6LAR - chains B and C of the 10 polymer chains in the assembly; structure by electron microscopy, 3.70 A resolution.

== Chain B (and C) ==
Protein: ESX-3 secretion system protein EccD3
From: Mycolicibacterium smegmatis MC2 155
Notes: chain C of this document is another copy of the same molecule, construct and numbering; everything in this record applies to it too
UniProt: A0QQ46 (ECCD3_MYCS2); numbering as in UniProt (aligned over 1-475)
Chain sequence (475 residues; numbered 1 to 475; the number before each row is that of its first residue):
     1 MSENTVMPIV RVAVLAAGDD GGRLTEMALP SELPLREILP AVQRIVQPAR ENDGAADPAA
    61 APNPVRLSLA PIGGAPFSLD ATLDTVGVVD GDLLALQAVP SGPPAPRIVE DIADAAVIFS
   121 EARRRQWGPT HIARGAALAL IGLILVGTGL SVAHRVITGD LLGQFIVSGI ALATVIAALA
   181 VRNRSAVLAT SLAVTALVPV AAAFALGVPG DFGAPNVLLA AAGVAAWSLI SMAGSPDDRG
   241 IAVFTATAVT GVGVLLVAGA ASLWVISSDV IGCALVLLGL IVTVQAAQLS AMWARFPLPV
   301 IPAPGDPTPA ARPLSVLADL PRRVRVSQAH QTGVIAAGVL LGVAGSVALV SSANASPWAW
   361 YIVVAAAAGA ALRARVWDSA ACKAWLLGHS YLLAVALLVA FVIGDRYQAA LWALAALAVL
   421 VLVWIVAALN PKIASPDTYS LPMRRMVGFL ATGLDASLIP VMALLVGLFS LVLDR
Unresolved in the structure: 1-7, 48-63, 295-315, 472-475 (chain C: 1-7, 17-20, 48-64, 212-213, 473-475)

== Chain B / chain C interface ==
Pairs across the interface - 74 pairs, chain B then chain C:
  Pro-8(B) / Gln-97(C)
  Ile-9(B) / Gln-97(C)
  Leu-15(B) / Ile-112(C)  hydrophobic
  Leu-15(B) / Ile-118(C)  hydrophobic
  Ala-17(B) / Ala-115(C)  hydrophobic
  Gly-21(B) / Ile-112(C)
  Gly-21(B) / Ala-113(C)
  Gly-22(B) / Asp-111(C)
  Gly-22(B) / Ile-112(C)  hydrogen bond (backbone-backbone)
  Arg-23(B) / Val-109(C)
  Arg-23(B) / Glu-110(C)
  Arg-23(B) / Asp-111(C)
  Leu-24(B) / Val-109(C)
  Leu-24(B) / Glu-110(C)  hydrogen bond (backbone-backbone)
  Thr-25(B) / Arg-107(C)
  Thr-25(B) / Ile-108(C)  hydrogen bond (side chain-backbone)
  Thr-25(B) / Val-109(C)
  Glu-26(B) / Arg-107(C)
  Met-27(B) / Arg-107(C)
  Ala-28(B) / Gly-73(C)
  Ala-28(B) / Arg-107(C)
  Pro-30(B) / Ile-72(C)
  Leu-33(B) / Leu-15(C)  hydrophobic
  Leu-33(B) / Gly-22(C)
  Glu-37(B) / Leu-24(C)
  Glu-37(B) / Leu-93(C)
  Ala-41(B) / Ile-72(C)
  Ile-72(B) / Ile-118(C)  hydrophobic
  Gly-73(B) / Ala-122(C)
  Gly-73(B) / Arg-123(C)
  Gln-97(B) / Phe-119(C)
  Ile-108(B) / Leu-314(C)  hydrophobic
  Val-109(B) / Leu-317(C)
  Glu-110(B) / Leu-317(C)
  Ile-112(B) / Phe-296(C)  hydrophobic
  Ile-112(B) / Leu-320(C)  hydrophobic
  Ala-115(B) / Leu-320(C)  hydrophobic
  Ala-115(B) / Val-324(C)
  Phe-119(B) / Pro-321(C)  hydrophobic
  Arg-125(B) / Asp-378(C)  salt bridge
  Arg-125(B) / Ala-380(C)
  Trp-127(B) / Ala-380(C)
  Trp-127(B) / Lys-383(C)
  Ile-132(B) / Trp-424(C)  hydrophobic
  Ile-132(B) / Ala-428(C)  hydrophobic
  Ala-136(B) / Ala-428(C)  hydrophobic
  Ala-139(B) / Tyr-391(C)  hydrogen bond (backbone-side chain)
  Ala-139(B) / Val-421(C)  hydrophobic
  Leu-143(B) / Tyr-391(C)
  Leu-143(B) / Val-421(C)  hydrophobic
  Val-146(B) / Leu-398(C)  hydrophobic
  Leu-150(B) / Val-402(C)  hydrophobic
  Leu-150(B) / Leu-414(C)  hydrophobic
  Ile-157(B) / Tyr-407(C)
  Thr-158(B) / Tyr-407(C)
  Asp-378(B) / Gln-126(C)
  Ala-380(B) / Trp-127(C)
  Tyr-391(B) / Ala-139(C)  hydrogen bond (side chain-backbone)
  Tyr-391(B) / Gly-142(C)
  Tyr-391(B) / Leu-143(C)  hydrogen bond (side chain-backbone)
  Leu-398(B) / Leu-150(C)  hydrophobic
  Tyr-407(B) / Ala-153(C)  hydrogen bond (side chain-backbone)
  Tyr-407(B) / His-154(C)
  Tyr-407(B) / Thr-158(C)
  Ala-410(B) / Leu-150(C)  hydrophobic
  Leu-417(B) / Leu-143(C)
  Leu-417(B) / Val-146(C)  hydrophobic
  Ala-418(B) / Leu-143(C)
  Val-421(B) / Ala-139(C)
  Val-421(B) / Leu-143(C)  hydrophobic
  Trp-424(B) / Gly-135(C)
  Trp-424(B) / Ala-136(C)
  Ala-428(B) / Ile-132(C)  hydrophobic
  Pro-431(B) / Pro-129(C)  hydrophobic
Other interface residues (no listed pair), chain B (68 interface residues in all): Asp-20, Leu-29, Glu-32, Ile-38, Arg-44, Ile-45, Gly-74, Ala-116, Ser-120, Arg-123, His-131, Leu-138, Leu-140, Gly-142, Gly-147, Arg-375, Lys-383, Ala-384, Leu-387, Val-395, Ile-425
Other interface residues (no listed pair), chain C (64 interface residues in all): Gly-21, Pro-71, His-131, Ile-157, Pro-297, Gln-328, Ala-381, Ala-384, Leu-387, Leu-417, Ala-418, Ile-425, Ala-427, Ala-434

== Overview ==
The interface between chain B and chain C involves 68 residues on one side and 64 on the other, with 7
hydrogen bonds and 1 salt bridge. Polar contacts include Arg-125(B)/Asp-378(C), Thr-25(B)/Ile-108(C) and
Ala-139(B)/Tyr-391(C).
Both chains are ESX-3 secretion system protein EccD3 (Mycolicibacterium smegmatis MC2 155). Entry 6LAR
(Structure of ESX-3 complex) was determined by electron microscopy.
